6UNB - chains A and B; structure by X-ray diffraction, 1.30 A resolution.

Chain A (and B):
Protein: Beta-lactamase
From: Escherichia coli
Notes: EC 3.5.2.6; chain B of this document is another copy of the same molecule, construct and numbering; everything in this record applies to it too
Reference sequence: A0A2S1PK93 (A0A2S1PK93_ECOLX); the author numbering skips numbers that UniProt does not, so the offset changes along the chain: 25-57 = UniProt 24-56; 59-238 = UniProt 57-236; 240-252 = UniProt 237-249; 254-290 = UniProt 250-286
Amino-acid sequence (263 residues; row label = number of the first residue in the row; note: 3 numbers in that range are skipped by the numbering (no residue carries them; nothing is unmodelled there)):
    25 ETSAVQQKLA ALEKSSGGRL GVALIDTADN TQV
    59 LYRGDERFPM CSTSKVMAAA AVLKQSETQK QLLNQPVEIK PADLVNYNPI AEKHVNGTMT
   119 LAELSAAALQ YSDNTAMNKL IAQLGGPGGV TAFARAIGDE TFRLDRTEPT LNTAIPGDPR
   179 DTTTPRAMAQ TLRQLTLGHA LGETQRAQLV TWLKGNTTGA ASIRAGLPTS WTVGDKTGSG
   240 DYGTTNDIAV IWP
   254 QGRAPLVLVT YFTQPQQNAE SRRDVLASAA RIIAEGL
Covalent attachments: temocillin (TJ7) linked to Ser-70
Modified residues: Glu-25 (pyroglutamic acid; PCA)
Small-molecule neighbours: temocillin (TJ7; (2R,4S)-2-[(1S)-1-{[(2R)-2-carboxy-2-(thiophen-3-yl)acetyl]amino}-1-methoxy-2-oxoethyl]-5,5-dimethyl-1,3-thiazolidine-4 -carboxylic acid): Cys-69, Lys-73, Asn-104, Tyr-105, Ser-130, Asn-132, Glu-166, Pro-167, Asn-170, Thr-216, Thr-235, Gly-236, Ser-237, Gly-238, Arg-276
What the authors report for this chain:
  - binding site for temocillin: Ser-70, Lys-73, Asn-104, Tyr-105, Asn-132, Thr-235, Ser-237, Arg-276
  - catalytic residues: Glu-166 (citing earlier work)
  - catalytic residues: Ser-70, Ser-237

Interface between chain A and chain B:
Residue-residue contacts (16):
  Tyr-105(A) / Thr-227(B)
  Tyr-129(A) / Lys-212(B)
  Tyr-129(A) / Gly-213(B)
  Lys-212(A) / Lys-111(B)
  Lys-212(A) / Tyr-129(B)
  Lys-212(A) / Thr-215(B)
  Gly-213(A) / Tyr-129(B)
  Gly-213(A) / Thr-215(B)
  Asn-214(A) / Thr-215(B)
  Thr-215(A) / Gly-213(B)
  Thr-215(A) / Asn-214(B)
  Thr-216(A) / Ala-218(B)
  Ala-218(A) / Thr-216(B)
  Ala-218(A) / Ala-218(B)
  Ala-219(A) / Ala-219(B)  hydrophobic
  Thr-227(A) / Tyr-105(B)
Also at the interface, not in a pair above, chain A (13 interface residues in all): Lys-111, Gly-217, Thr-230
Also at the interface, not in a pair above, chain B (14 interface residues in all): Pro-107, Gly-217, Arg-222

Summary:
13 residues of chain A and 14 residues of chain B are in contact. Covalently linked temocillin: at Ser-70(A).
The paper reports catalytic residues Glu-166(A), Ser-70(A) and Ser-237(A); a binding site for temocillin at
Ser-70(A), Lys-73(A) and Asn-104(A) among others.
Chain A and chain B are both Beta-lactamase (Escherichia coli); the structure, Crystal structure of CTX-M-14
in complex with temocillin, was determined by X-ray diffraction, deposited together with 6UN1 and 6UN3.
